PDB entry 8WLL | electron microscopy, 3.74 A resolution | chain A

== Chain A ==
Molecule: Synaptic vesicular amine transporter
From: Homo sapiens
UniProtKB: Q05940 (VMAT2_HUMAN); residue numbers follow UniProt; this construct covers 1-474
Amino-acid sequence (497 residues; numbered 1 to 497; the number before each row is that of its first residue):
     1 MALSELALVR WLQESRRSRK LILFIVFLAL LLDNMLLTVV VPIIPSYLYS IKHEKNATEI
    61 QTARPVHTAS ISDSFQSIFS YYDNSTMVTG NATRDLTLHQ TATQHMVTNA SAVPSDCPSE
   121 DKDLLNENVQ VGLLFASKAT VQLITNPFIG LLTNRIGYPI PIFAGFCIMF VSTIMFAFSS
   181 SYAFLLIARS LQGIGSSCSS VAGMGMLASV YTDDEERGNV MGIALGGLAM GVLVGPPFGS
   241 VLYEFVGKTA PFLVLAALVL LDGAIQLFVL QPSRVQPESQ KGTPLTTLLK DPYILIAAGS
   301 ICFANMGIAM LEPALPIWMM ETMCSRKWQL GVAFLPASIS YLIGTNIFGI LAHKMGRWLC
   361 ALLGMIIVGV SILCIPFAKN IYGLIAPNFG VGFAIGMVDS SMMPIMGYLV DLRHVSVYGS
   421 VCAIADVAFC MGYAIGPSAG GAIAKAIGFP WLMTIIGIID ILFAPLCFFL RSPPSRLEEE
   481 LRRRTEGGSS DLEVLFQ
Not modelled in the structure: 1-16, 55-122, 474-497
Differences from the reference sequence: engineered mutation Cys422 (Tyr in Q05940); expression tag (475-497)
Ligand contacts: reserpine (YHR): Asn34, Leu37, Thr38, Val41, Leu225, Leu228, Ala229, Val232, Pro236, Asn305, Ile308, Glu312, Phe334, Ala337, Ser338, Tyr341, Ile395, Met403, Cys422, Ala425, Asp426, Phe429, Tyr433
Swiss-Prot annotation at these positions:
  - binding site (serotonin): Leu228, Val232, Asn305, Ile308, Glu312, Phe334, Tyr341, Asp399, Tyr433
  - glycosylation (N-linked (GlcNAc...) asparagine): Asn84, Asn91
  - natural variant: Pro387 (P387L: In PKDYS2)
  - mutagenesis: Asp33 (D33A: Abolishes dopamine uptake; D33N: Abolishes dopamine uptake. Abolishes serotonin uptake), Asn34 (N34A: Abolishes binding to reserpine. Reduces binding to dihydrotetrabenazine. Reduces serotonin uptake; N34D: Abolishes binding to dihydrotetrabenazine. Reduces serotonin uptake ...), Leu37 (L37A: Abolishes binding to dihydrotetrabenazine; L37F: Reduces sensitivity to tetrabenazine. Reduces fluorescent false neurotransmitter FFN206 uptake. Abolishes binding to dihydrotetrabenazine ...), Thr38 (T38A: Abolishes binding to dihydrotetrabenazine. Abolishes dopamine uptake), Val41 (V41A: Abolishes binding to dihydrotetrabenazine. Reduces dopamine uptake), Pro45 (P45A: Abolishes dopamine uptake), Glu127 (E127A: Reduces serotonin uptake), Phe135 (F135A: Abolishes binding to dihydrotetrabenazine. Reduces sensitivity to tetrabenazine. Abolishes FFN206 uptake. Abolishes binding to dihydrotetrabenazine. Abolishes serotonin uptake), Lys138 (K138A: Reduces dopamine uptake. Abolishes binding to dihydrotetrabenazine. Abolishes serotonin uptake), Arg189 (R189A: Abolishes binding to dihydrotetrabenazine. Abolishes serotonin uptake; R189K: Abolishes binding to dihydrotetrabenazine. Abolishes binding to tetrabenazine. Abolishes serotonin uptake ...), Ser196 (S196A: Reduces dopamine uptake), Met204 (M204A: Reduces dopamine uptake), 26 further mutagenesis entries in UniProt
What the authors report for this chain:
  - mutagenesis - Y422C (40-fold): increased binding to reserpine
  - binding site for reserpine: Leu225, Leu228, Val232, Pro236, Asn305, Ile308, Glu312, Phe334, Tyr341, Met403, Ala425, Phe429, Tyr433
  - mutagenesis - V232L, I308A, E312A, Y341A, Y341F, D399A: decreased binding to reserpine
  - mutagenesis - N305A: unchanged binding to reserpine
  - disease-associated variants - P316A (citing earlier work)
  - mutagenesis - D399A: decreased expression
  - specificity-determining residues: Leu37, Val232, Ile308, Tyr433

== In short ==
Ligands of chain A: reserpine. UniProt lists 9 serotonin-binding residues and 38 mutagenesis sites. From the
paper: a binding site for reserpine at Leu225, Leu228 and Val232 among others; V232L, I308A and E312A, among
others, reduce binding to reserpine; 8 substitutions were tested in all.
Chain A is Synaptic vesicular amine transporter (Homo sapiens); the structure, Cryo-EM structure of human
VMAT2 Y422C, in the presence of reserpine, was determined by electron microscopy (same publication as 8WLJ,
8WLK and 8WLM).
